Entry 7WE6 (electron microscopy, 3.20 A resolution); this record covers chains M and N of the 26 polymer chains in the assembly.

Chain M (and N):
Name: CRISPR-associated protein Csy3
Organism: Pseudomonas aeruginosa
Notes: chain N of this document is another copy of the same molecule, construct and numbering; everything in this record applies to it too
UniProtKB: A0A659BSG0 (A0A659BSG0_PSEAI); residues 1-342 here = UniProt positions 1-342
Sequence (342 residues; numbered 1 to 342; the number before each row is that of its first residue):
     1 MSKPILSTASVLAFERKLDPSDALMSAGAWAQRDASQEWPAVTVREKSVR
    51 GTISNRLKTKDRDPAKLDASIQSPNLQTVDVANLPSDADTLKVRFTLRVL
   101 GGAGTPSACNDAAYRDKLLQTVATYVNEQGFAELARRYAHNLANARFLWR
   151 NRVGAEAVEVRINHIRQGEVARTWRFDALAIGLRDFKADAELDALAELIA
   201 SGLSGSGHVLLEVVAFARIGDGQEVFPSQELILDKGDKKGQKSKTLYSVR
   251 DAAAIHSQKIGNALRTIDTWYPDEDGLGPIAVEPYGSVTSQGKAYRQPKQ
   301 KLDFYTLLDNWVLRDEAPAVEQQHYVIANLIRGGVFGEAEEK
Unresolved in the structure: 1-5, 49-76, 232-243, 339-342 (chain N: 1-5, 341-342)

Interface between chain M and chain N:
Contacting residue pairs (37; chain M residue first):
  Glu15(M) - Arg150(N)  salt bridge
  Ser21(M) - Gly222(N)
  Leu24(M) - Ser86(N)
  Thr96(M) - Asp221(N)  hydrogen bond (side chain-backbone)
  Thr96(M) - Gln223(N)
  Arg98(M) - Gly154(N)  hydrogen bond (side chain-backbone)
  Arg98(M) - Ile219(N)
  Arg98(M) - Gln223(N)
  Cys109(M) - Ser290(N)
  Cys109(M) - Gln291(N)
  Asn110(M) - Gln291(N)
  His208(M) - Glu156(N)  salt bridge
  Glu230(M) - Ser48(N)
  Leu231(M) - Ser48(N)
  Leu231(M) - Leu76(N)  hydrophobic
  Tyr247(M) - Arg45(N)
  His256(M) - Ser48(N)
  Ser257(M) - Glu224(N)
  Gln258(M) - Lys47(N)
  Tyr285(M) - Asn55(N)
  Tyr285(M) - Arg56(N)
  Tyr285(M) - Leu57(N)
  Thr289(M) - Arg50(N)  hydrogen bond
  Gly292(M) - Asp68(N)
  Ala294(M) - Leu67(N)  hydrophobic
  Ala294(M) - Ile71(N)  hydrophobic
  Gln297(M) - Pro64(N)
  Gln297(M) - Leu67(N)
  Pro298(M) - Arg62(N)
  Lys299(M) - Arg62(N)
  Lys299(M) - Pro64(N)
  Tyr305(M) - Ser54(N)  hydrogen bond (side chain-backbone)
  Tyr305(M) - Asn55(N)  hydrogen bond (side chain-backbone)
  Tyr305(M) - Arg56(N)  hydrogen bond (side chain-backbone)
  Arg332(M) - Ser54(N)  hydrogen bond
  Phe336(M) - Arg56(N)
  Gly337(M) - Arg56(N)
Also at the interface, not in a pair above, chain M (35 interface residues in all): Asp22, Leu100, Ala108, Arg166, Gln167, Gly168, Leu210, Ser287, Val288, Val335
Also at the interface, not in a pair above, chain N (31 interface residues in all): Val49, Ile53, Gln77, Asn83, Val153, Arg218

Summary:
35 residues of chain M face 31 of chain N across their interface, with 7 hydrogen bonds and 2 salt bridges.
Polar contacts include Glu15(M)-Arg150(N), His208(M)-Glu156(N) and Thr96(M)-Asp221(N).
Chain M and chain N are both CRISPR-associated protein Csy3 (Pseudomonas aeruginosa); the structure, Structure
of Csy-AcrIF24-dsDNA, was determined by electron microscopy (same publication as 7ELM and 7ELN).
